6Q0K - chains A and B of the 4 polymer chains in the assembly; structure by electron microscopy, 6.80 A resolution (low resolution: residue-level contacts below are approximate; hydrogen-bond / salt-bridge calls are withheld).

[Chain A (and B)]
Name: Serine/threonine-protein kinase B-raf
Source organism: Homo sapiens
Notes: EC 2.7.11.1; chain B of this document is another copy of the same molecule, construct and numbering; everything in this record applies to it too
Reference sequence: P15056 (BRAF_HUMAN); numbering as in UniProt (aligned over 1-766)
Amino-acid sequence (805 residues; row label = number of the first residue in the row; numbers below 1 keep their minus sign (Met-26 is residue -26)):
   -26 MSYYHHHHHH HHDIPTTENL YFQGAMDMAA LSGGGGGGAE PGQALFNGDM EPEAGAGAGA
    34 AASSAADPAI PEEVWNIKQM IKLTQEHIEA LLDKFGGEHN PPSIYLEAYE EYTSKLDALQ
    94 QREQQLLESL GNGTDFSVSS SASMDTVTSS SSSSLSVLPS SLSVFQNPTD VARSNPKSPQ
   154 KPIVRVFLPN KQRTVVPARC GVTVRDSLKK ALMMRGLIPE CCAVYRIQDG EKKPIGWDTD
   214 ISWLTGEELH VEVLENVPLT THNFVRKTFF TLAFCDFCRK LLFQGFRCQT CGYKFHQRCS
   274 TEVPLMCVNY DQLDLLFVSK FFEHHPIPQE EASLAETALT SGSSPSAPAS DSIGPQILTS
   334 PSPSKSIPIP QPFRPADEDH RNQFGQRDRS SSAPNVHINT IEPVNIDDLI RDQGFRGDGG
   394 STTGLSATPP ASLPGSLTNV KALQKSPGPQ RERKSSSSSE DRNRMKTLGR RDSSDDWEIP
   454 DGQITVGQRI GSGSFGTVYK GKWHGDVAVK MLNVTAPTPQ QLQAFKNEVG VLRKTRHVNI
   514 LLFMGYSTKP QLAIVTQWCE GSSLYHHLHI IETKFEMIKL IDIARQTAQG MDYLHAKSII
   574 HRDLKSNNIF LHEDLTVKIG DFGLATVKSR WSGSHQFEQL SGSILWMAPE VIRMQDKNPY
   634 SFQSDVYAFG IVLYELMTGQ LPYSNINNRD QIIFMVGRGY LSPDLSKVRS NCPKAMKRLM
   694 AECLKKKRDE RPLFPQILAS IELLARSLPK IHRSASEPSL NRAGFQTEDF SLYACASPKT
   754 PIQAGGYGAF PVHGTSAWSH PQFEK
Not modelled in the structure: -26 to 448, 465-468, 738-778 (chain B: -26 to 448, 465-468, 734-778)
Modified positions: Ser729 (phosphoserine; SEP)
Construct notes: expression tag (-26 to 0, 767-778)
What the authors report for this chain:
  - mutagenesis - S729A: decreased expression
  - mutagenesis - S729A: abolished binding to 14-3-3 proteins

[How chain A and chain B interact]
Contacting residue pairs (2):
  Arg509(A) - Phe516(B)
  Phe516(A) - Arg509(B)
Interface residues without a listed pair, chain B (3 interface residues in all): Met517

[In short]
Chain A and chain B form an interface of 2 and 3 residues respectively. From the paper: S729A of chain A
reduces expression; S729A of chain A abolishes binding to 14-3-3 proteins.
Both chains are Serine/threonine-protein kinase B-raf (Homo sapiens). Entry 6Q0K (Structure of a MAPK pathway
complex) was determined by electron microscopy, deposited together with 6NYB, 6PP9, 6Q0J and 6Q0T.
